Entry 8GIT (X-ray diffraction, 2.72 A resolution); this record covers chains C and F of the 6 polymer chains in the assembly.

[Chain C]
Name: Cyclic GMP-AMP synthase
From: Mus musculus
Notes: EC 2.7.7.86; fragment: catalytic domain, residues 147-507
UniProtKB: Q8C6L5 (CGAS_MOUSE); residues 147-507 here = UniProt positions 147-507
Chain sequence (364 residues; numbered 144 to 507; the number before each row is that of its first residue):
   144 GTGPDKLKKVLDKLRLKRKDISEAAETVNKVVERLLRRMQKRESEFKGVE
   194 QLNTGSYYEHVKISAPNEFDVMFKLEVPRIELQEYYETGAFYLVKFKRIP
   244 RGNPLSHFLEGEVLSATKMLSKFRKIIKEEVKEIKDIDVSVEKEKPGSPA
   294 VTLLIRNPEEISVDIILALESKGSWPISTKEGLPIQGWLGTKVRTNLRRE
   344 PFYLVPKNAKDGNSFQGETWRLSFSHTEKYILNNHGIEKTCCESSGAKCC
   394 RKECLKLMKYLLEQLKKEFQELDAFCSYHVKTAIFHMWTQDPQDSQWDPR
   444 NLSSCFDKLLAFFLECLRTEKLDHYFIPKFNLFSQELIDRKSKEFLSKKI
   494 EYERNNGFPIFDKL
Not modelled in the structure: 144-147, 240-246, 252-255, 507
Construct notes: expression tag (144-146)
Ion coordination: Mn2+ site 1: Glu211, Asp213, Asp307 (together with ATP); Mn2+ site 2: Glu211, Asp213 (together with ATP); Zn2+: His378, Cys384, Cys385, Cys392
Ligand contacts: ATP (adenosine-5'-triphosphate): Gly198, Ser199, Glu202, Lys205, Glu211, Asp213, Arg364, Ser368, Glu371, Lys402, Ser420, Tyr421, Lys424, His467
UniProt features mapped onto this chain:
  - region: Lys372 to Lys395 (DNA-binding)
  - motif: Leu154 to Leu159 (Nuclear export signal), Asp281 to Ser291 (Nuclear localization signal)
  - binding site (GTP): Thr197, Asp307, Arg364 to Glu371
  - binding site (ATP): Ser199, Glu371, Lys402, Ser420 to Lys424
  - binding site (Mg(2+)): Glu211, Asp213, Asp307
  - binding site (2',3'-cGAMP): Asp213, Gly290, Asp307, Lys350, Arg364 to Ser366
  - binding site (Zn(2+)): His378, Cys384, Cys385, Cys392
  - site: Arg241 (Arginine-anchor), Asp307, Ile308 (Cleavage)
  - modified residue: Lys156 (N6-lactoyllysine), Glu176 (PolyADP-ribosyl glutamic acid), Ser199 (Phosphoserine), Tyr201 (Phosphotyrosine), Glu272 (5-glutamyl polyglutamate), Ser291 (Phosphoserine), Glu302 (5-glutamyl glutamate), Lys372 (N6-acetyllysine), Lys382 (N6-acetyllysine), Lys402 (N6-acetyllysine), Ser420 (Phosphoserine), Lys491 (N6-methyllysine)
  - lipidation (S-palmitoyl cysteine): Cys392, Cys393, Cys459
  - cross-link (Glycyl lysine isopeptide (Lys-Gly)): Lys217 (interchain with G-Cter in SUMO), Lys271 (interchain with G-Cter in ubiquitin), Lys335 (interchain with G-Cter in SUMO), Lys372 (interchain with G-Cter in SUMO), Lys382 (interchain with G-Cter in SUMO), Lys399 (interchain with G-Cter in ubiquitin), Lys402 (interchain with G-Cter in ubiquitin), Lys409 (interchain with G-Cter in ubiquitin), Lys410 (interchain with G-Cter in ubiquitin), Lys464 (interchain with G-Cter in SUMO)
  - mutagenesis: Lys156 (K156Q: Mimics lactylation; knockin mice show higher mortality following HSV-1 infection), Asn172 (N172K: Induces alteration of the DNA-binding surface and leads to decreased synthesis of cyclic GMP-AMP (cGAMP); when associated with L-180), Glu176 (E176A: Abolished poly-ADP-ribosylation by PARP1, stimulating interferon production in knockin mice), Arg180 (R180L: Induces alteration of the DNA-binding surface and leads to decreased synthesis of cyclic GMP-AMP (cGAMP); when associated with K-182), Gly198 (G198A: Abolishes stimulation of interferon production; when associated with A-199), Ser199 (S199A: Abolishes stimulation of interferon production; when associated with A-199), Tyr201 (Y201E: Phosphomimetic mutant; reduced translocation to the nucleus following treatment with etoposide), Glu211 to Asp213 (Abolished nucleotidyltransferase activity. Does not affect nuclear localization and tethering to chromatin), Glu211 (E211A: Abolishes ability to promote type-I interferon production), Asp213 (D213A: Abolishes ability to promote type-I interferon production), Lys217 (K217R: Reduced sumoylation), Arg222 (R222E: Impaired tethering to chromatin, leading to constitutive activation in the absence of DNA), 31 further mutagenesis entries in UniProt
From the paper describing this entry:
  - mutagenesis - E211Q/D213N: abolished catalytic activity
  - specificity-determining residues: His467 (proposed by the authors, not directly observed)
  - mutagenesis - R364A (33-fold), H467A: decreased catalytic activity on ATP/GTP
  - mutagenesis - H467A (2-fold): increased catalytic activity on GTP/GTP
  - specificity-determining residues: Ile309, Arg364
  - mutagenesis - R364A (10-fold): decreased catalytic activity on GTP/GTP
  - mutagenesis - R364A (4-fold): increased catalytic activity on ATP/ATP

[Chain F]
Molecule: Palindromic DNA18
Sequence (18 nucleotides; each row starts with the number of its first residue):
     1 ATCTGTACATGTACAGAT

[How chain C and chain F interact]
Contacting residue pairs (4; chain C residue first):
  Arg222(C) with DT12(F), salt bridge to the phosphate; DA13(F), salt bridge to the phosphate
  Lys315(C) with DG11(F), salt bridge to the phosphate
  Arg342(C) with DA9(F), sugar contact
Also at the interface, not in a pair above, chain C (4 interface residues in all): Gly316
Also at the interface, not in a pair above, chain F (5 interface residues in all): DT10

[In short]
Chain C and chain F form an interface of 4 and 5 residues respectively; the contacts include 3 salt bridges.
Polar pairs include Arg222(C)-DT12(F), Arg222(C)-DA13(F) and Lys315(C)-DG11(F). Bound to chain C: ATP. The
paper reports that R364A and H467A of chain C reduce catalytic activity on ATP/GTP; specificity determinants
His467(C), Ile309(C) and Arg364(C).
Here chain C is Cyclic GMP-AMP synthase (Mus musculus) and chain F is Palindromic DNA18. Entry 8GIT (Structure
of Ternary Complex of mouse cGAS with dsDNA and Bound ATP: with 10mM Mg2+ and ...) was determined by X-ray
diffraction, deposited together with 7UUX, 7UXW, 7UYQ, 7UYZ, 7UZR, 7V0W and 14 further entries.
